PDB entry 4IIK | X-ray diffraction, 1.60 A resolution | chain A

== Chain A ==
Protein: Adenosine monophosphate-protein hydrolase SidD
From: Legionella pneumophila
Notes: EC 3.1.4.-
Reference sequence: Q5ZSQ2 (SIDD_LEGPH); residue numbers follow UniProt; this construct covers 37-350
Sequence (319 residues; row label = number of the first residue in the row):
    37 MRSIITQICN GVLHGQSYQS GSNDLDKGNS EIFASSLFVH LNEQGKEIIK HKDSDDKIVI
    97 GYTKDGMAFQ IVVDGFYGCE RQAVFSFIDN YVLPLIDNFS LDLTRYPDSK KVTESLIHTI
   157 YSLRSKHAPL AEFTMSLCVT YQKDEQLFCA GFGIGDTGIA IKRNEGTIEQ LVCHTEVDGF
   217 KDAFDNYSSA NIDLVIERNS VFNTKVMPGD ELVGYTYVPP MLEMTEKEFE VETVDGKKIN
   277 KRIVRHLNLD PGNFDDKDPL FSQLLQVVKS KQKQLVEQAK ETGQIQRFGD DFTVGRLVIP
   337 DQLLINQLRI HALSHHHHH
Not modelled in the structure: 85-87, 269-276, 351-355
Sequence notes: expression tag (351-355)
Metal / ion sites: Mg2+ site 1: Asp110, Gly111; Mg2+ site 2 near Asp110 (its only coordinating residue here)
From the paper describing this entry:
  - Mg2+ coordination: Asp110, Gly111, Asp326
  - catalytic residues: Asp326
  - catalytic residues: Lys217 (from molecular simulation)
  - mutagenesis - D92E, D110E, D192E, D326E: decreased catalytic activity
  - mutagenesis - D92A, D110A, D326A: abolished catalytic activity
  - mutagenesis - F74A/K88A, F112A, Y113A, Y113Q, K217A, Y223A, Y253E: decreased catalytic activity on Rab1
  - mutagenesis - H87A, T261A/E264A/R281A, D271A, I321S, R323A: unchanged catalytic activity
  - mutagenesis - Y113F: unchanged catalytic activity on Rab1
  - mutagenesis - D110A: decreased binding to Mg2+

== Overview ==
Asp110 and Gly111 coordinate Mg2+ site 1. The paper reports catalytic residues Asp326 and Lys217; F74A/K88A,
F112A and Y113A, among others, reduce catalytic activity on Rab1; 20 substitutions were tested in all.
Chain A is Adenosine monophosphate-protein hydrolase SidD (Legionella pneumophila); the structure, Legionella
pneumophila effector, was determined by X-ray diffraction (same publication as 4IIP).
